PDB entry 7T3K | electron microscopy, 3.50 A resolution | chains A and B of the 22 polymer chains in the assembly

Chain A:
Protein: CRISPR-associated protein Csy1
UniProt: Q02ML9 (CSY1_PSEAB); residue numbers follow UniProt; this construct covers 1-434
Amino-acid sequence (434 residues; numbered 1 to 434; the number before each row is that of its first residue):
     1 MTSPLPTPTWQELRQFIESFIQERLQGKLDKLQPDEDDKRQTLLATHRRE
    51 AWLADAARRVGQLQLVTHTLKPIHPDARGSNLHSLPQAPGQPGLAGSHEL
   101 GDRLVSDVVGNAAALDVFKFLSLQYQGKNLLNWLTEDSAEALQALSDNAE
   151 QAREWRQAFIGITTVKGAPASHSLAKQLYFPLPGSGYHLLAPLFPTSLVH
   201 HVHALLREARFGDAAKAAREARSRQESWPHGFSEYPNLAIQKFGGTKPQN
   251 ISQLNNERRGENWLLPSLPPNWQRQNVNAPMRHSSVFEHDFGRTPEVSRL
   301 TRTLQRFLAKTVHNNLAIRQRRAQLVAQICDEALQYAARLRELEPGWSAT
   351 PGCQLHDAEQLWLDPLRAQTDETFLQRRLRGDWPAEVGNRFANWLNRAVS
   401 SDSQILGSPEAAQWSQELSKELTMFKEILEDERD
Unresolved in the structure: 1-7

Chain B:
Protein: CRISPR type I-F/YPEST-associated protein Csy2
UniProt: B3G161 (B3G161_PSEAI); residue numbers follow UniProt; this construct covers 1-327
Amino-acid sequence (327 residues; row label = number of the first residue in the row):
     1 MSVTDPEALLLLPRLSIQNANAISSPLTWGFPSPGAFTGFVHALQRRVGI
    51 SLDIELDGVGIVCHRFEAQISQPAGKRTKVFNLTRNPLNRDGSTAAIVEE
   101 GRAHLEVSLLLGVHGDGLDDHPAQEIARQVQEQAGAMRLAGGSILPWCNE
   151 RFPAPNAELLMLGGSDEQRRKNQRRLTRRLLPGFALVSREALLQQHLETL
   201 RTTLPEATTLDALLDLCRINFEPPATSSEEEASPPDAAWQVRDKPGWLVP
   251 IPAGYNALSPLYLPGEVRNARDRETPLRFVENLFGLGEWLSPHRVAALSD
   301 LLWYHHAEPDKGLYRWSTPRFVEHAIA
Unresolved in the structure: 1-2, 225-238, 323-327

How chain A and chain B interact:
Residue-residue contacts (206):
  His-68(A) / Leu-258(B)
  His-68(A) / Glu-281(B)
  His-74(A) / Val-98(B)
  Pro-75(A) / Val-98(B)
  Ser-80(A) / Phe-279(B)
  Leu-82(A) / Leu-258(B)
  Leu-82(A) / Phe-279(B)  hydrophobic
  Ser-84(A) / Leu-258(B)  hydrogen bond (side chain-backbone)
  Pro-86(A) / Asn-256(B)
  Pro-86(A) / Ala-257(B)
  Pro-86(A) / Leu-258(B)
  Pro-86(A) / Glu-281(B)
  Gln-87(A) / Asn-256(B)  hydrogen bond (backbone-side chain)
  Gln-87(A) / Lys-311(B)
  Ala-88(A) / Lys-311(B)  hydrogen bond (backbone-side chain)
  Pro-89(A) / Leu-313(B)  hydrophobic
  Gln-91(A) / Glu-308(B)  hydrogen bond
  Gln-91(A) / Leu-313(B)
  Pro-92(A) / Glu-190(B)
  Pro-92(A) / Gln-194(B)
  Gly-93(A) / Glu-190(B)
  Gly-93(A) / Leu-193(B)
  Gly-93(A) / Gln-194(B)  hydrogen bond (backbone-side chain)
  Leu-94(A) / Thr-209(B)
  Leu-94(A) / Leu-283(B)  hydrophobic
  Leu-94(A) / Phe-284(B)
  Leu-94(A) / Arg-315(B)
  Ala-95(A) / Thr-209(B)
  Ala-95(A) / Leu-210(B)
  Ala-95(A) / Leu-283(B)
  Ala-95(A) / Phe-284(B)  hydrogen bond (backbone-backbone)
  Gly-96(A) / Glu-281(B)
  Ser-97(A) / Glu-281(B)  hydrogen bond (backbone-side chain)
  His-98(A) / Asn-256(B)
  His-98(A) / Leu-283(B)
  Glu-99(A) / Thr-208(B)
  Glu-99(A) / Thr-209(B)  hydrogen bond
  Arg-103(A) / Thr-208(B)
  Pro-169(A) / Tyr-262(B)  hydrophobic
  Pro-169(A) / Val-267(B)
  Pro-169(A) / Arg-268(B)  hydrogen bond (backbone-backbone)
  Ala-170(A) / Arg-268(B)
  Ala-170(A) / Phe-279(B)
  Ser-171(A) / Arg-268(B)  hydrogen bond (backbone-backbone)
  Ser-171(A) / Asn-269(B)
  Ser-171(A) / Phe-279(B)
  Gln-177(A) / Asn-269(B)  hydrogen bond (side chain-backbone)
  Gln-177(A) / Ala-270(B)
  Gln-177(A) / Arg-271(B)  hydrogen bond (side chain-backbone)
  Gln-177(A) / Leu-277(B)
  Leu-178(A) / Tyr-255(B)
  Tyr-179(A) / Arg-271(B)
  Tyr-179(A) / Asp-272(B)  hydrogen bond
  Tyr-179(A) / Thr-275(B)
  Phe-180(A) / His-305(B)
  Phe-180(A) / Ala-307(B)  hydrophobic
  Phe-180(A) / Tyr-314(B)
  Phe-180(A) / Arg-315(B)
  Phe-180(A) / Trp-316(B)  hydrophobic
  Pro-181(A) / His-42(B)
  Pro-181(A) / His-305(B)
  Leu-182(A) / Pro-309(B)  hydrophobic
  Pro-183(A) / Ala-307(B)
  Tyr-187(A) / His-42(B)  hydrogen bond
  Tyr-187(A) / Arg-46(B)  hydrogen bond
  Tyr-187(A) / Thr-275(B)
  Tyr-187(A) / Pro-276(B)
  His-188(A) / Leu-261(B)
  His-188(A) / Thr-275(B)
  His-188(A) / Pro-276(B)
  His-188(A) / Pro-309(B)
  His-188(A) / Tyr-314(B)  hydrogen bond
  Leu-189(A) / Ala-270(B)  hydrophobic
  Leu-189(A) / Arg-271(B)
  Leu-189(A) / Asp-272(B)
  Leu-189(A) / Thr-275(B)
  Leu-189(A) / Pro-276(B)  hydrogen bond (backbone-backbone)
  Leu-189(A) / Leu-277(B)  hydrophobic
  Leu-190(A) / Arg-278(B)
  Leu-190(A) / Val-280(B)  hydrophobic
  Leu-190(A) / Tyr-314(B)  hydrophobic
  Ala-191(A) / Arg-278(B)  hydrogen bond (backbone-backbone)
  Ala-191(A) / Phe-279(B)
  Ala-191(A) / Val-280(B)  hydrogen bond (backbone-backbone)
  Pro-192(A) / Val-280(B)  hydrophobic
  Leu-193(A) / Phe-279(B)  hydrophobic
  Leu-193(A) / Val-280(B)  hydrogen bond (backbone-backbone)
  Phe-194(A) / Pro-26(B)  hydrophobic
  Pro-195(A) / Pro-26(B)
  Pro-195(A) / Glu-281(B)
  Leu-198(A) / Leu-210(B)  hydrophobic
  Leu-198(A) / Glu-281(B)
  Leu-198(A) / Phe-284(B)  hydrophobic
  Val-199(A) / Pro-26(B)
  Val-199(A) / Leu-27(B)  hydrophobic
  His-201(A) / Leu-210(B)
  Val-202(A) / Leu-27(B)  hydrophobic
  Val-202(A) / Leu-210(B)  hydrophobic
  Leu-205(A) / Asp-211(B)
  Ala-218(A) / Trp-239(B)
  Ala-221(A) / Trp-239(B)
  Arg-222(A) / Phe-221(B)
  Arg-222(A) / Trp-239(B)
  Glu-226(A) / Trp-239(B)  hydrogen bond (backbone-side chain)
  Trp-228(A) / Pro-223(B)
  Trp-228(A) / Trp-239(B)  hydrophobic
  His-230(A) / Trp-239(B)
  Gly-231(A) / Phe-221(B)
  Phe-232(A) / Ile-219(B)
  Phe-232(A) / Asn-220(B)
  Phe-232(A) / Phe-221(B)  hydrogen bond (backbone-backbone)
  Phe-232(A) / Trp-239(B)  hydrophobic
  Ser-233(A) / Arg-218(B)
  Ser-233(A) / Ile-219(B)
  Glu-234(A) / Ile-219(B)
  Tyr-235(A) / Leu-214(B)
  Tyr-235(A) / Arg-218(B)  hydrogen bond
  Asn-237(A) / Trp-29(B)  hydrogen bond (backbone-side chain)
  Asn-237(A) / Lys-79(B)
  Leu-238(A) / Thr-78(B)
  Leu-238(A) / Lys-79(B)  hydrogen bond (backbone-backbone)
  Ala-239(A) / Trp-29(B)
  Ala-239(A) / Lys-79(B)
  Ala-239(A) / Phe-81(B)  hydrophobic
  Ile-240(A) / Thr-78(B)
  Ile-240(A) / Lys-79(B)  hydrogen bond (backbone-backbone)
  Ile-240(A) / Phe-81(B)
  Ile-240(A) / Glu-99(B)
  Gln-241(A) / Ile-23(B)
  Gln-241(A) / Glu-99(B)  hydrogen bond (side chain-backbone)
  Lys-242(A) / Glu-99(B)  hydrogen bond (backbone-side chain)
  Phe-243(A) / Ile-97(B)
  Asn-262(A) / Pro-26(B)  hydrogen bond (side chain-backbone)
  Leu-264(A) / Ile-23(B)  hydrophobic
  Leu-264(A) / Ser-25(B)
  Leu-264(A) / Pro-26(B)
  Leu-264(A) / Leu-27(B)
  Leu-264(A) / Thr-28(B)
  Leu-264(A) / Trp-29(B)
  Leu-264(A) / Phe-81(B)  hydrophobic
  Leu-265(A) / Leu-27(B)  hydrogen bond (backbone-backbone)
  Leu-265(A) / Thr-28(B)
  Leu-265(A) / Trp-29(B)  hydrogen bond (backbone-backbone)
  Leu-265(A) / Leu-214(B)  hydrophobic
  Leu-265(A) / Pro-250(B)  hydrophobic
  Pro-266(A) / Trp-29(B)
  Ser-267(A) / Thr-28(B)
  Ser-267(A) / Trp-29(B)  hydrogen bond (backbone-backbone)
  Ser-267(A) / Gly-30(B)
  Ser-267(A) / Phe-31(B)  hydrogen bond (backbone-backbone)
  Ser-267(A) / Val-249(B)
  Ser-267(A) / Pro-250(B)  hydrogen bond (side chain-backbone)
  Leu-268(A) / Trp-29(B)  hydrophobic
  Leu-268(A) / Gly-30(B)
  Leu-268(A) / Phe-66(B)  hydrophobic
  Leu-268(A) / Trp-247(B)  hydrogen bond (backbone-side chain)
  Leu-268(A) / Val-249(B)
  Leu-268(A) / Trp-289(B)
  Pro-269(A) / Phe-31(B)
  Pro-269(A) / Cys-63(B)  hydrophobic
  Pro-269(A) / Phe-66(B)  hydrophobic
  Pro-269(A) / Trp-247(B)
  Pro-269(A) / Trp-289(B)
  Pro-270(A) / Phe-184(B)
  Pro-270(A) / Trp-247(B)  hydrophobic
  Pro-270(A) / Trp-289(B)
  Asn-271(A) / Cys-63(B)  hydrogen bond (side chain-backbone)
  Asn-271(A) / His-64(B)  hydrogen bond (side chain-backbone)
  Asn-271(A) / Phe-66(B)
  Asn-271(A) / Pro-182(B)
  Asn-271(A) / Gly-183(B)
  Asn-271(A) / Phe-184(B)
  Trp-272(A) / Phe-66(B)  hydrophobic
  Arg-274(A) / His-64(B)  hydrogen bond (side chain-backbone)
  Arg-274(A) / Arg-65(B)
  Arg-274(A) / Pro-182(B)
  Glu-296(A) / Trp-247(B)
  Thr-303(A) / Asp-243(B)
  Arg-306(A) / Gln-240(B)  hydrogen bond
  Arg-306(A) / Val-241(B)
  Arg-306(A) / Asp-243(B)  salt bridge
  Phe-307(A) / Asp-243(B)
  Gln-324(A) / Pro-245(B)
  Ala-327(A) / Arg-294(B)
  Gln-328(A) / Pro-245(B)  hydrogen bond (side chain-backbone)
  Asp-331(A) / Ser-291(B)  hydrogen bond
  Asp-331(A) / Arg-294(B)
  Leu-334(A) / His-293(B)
  Gln-335(A) / Leu-181(B)  hydrogen bond (side chain-backbone)
  Gln-335(A) / Pro-182(B)
  Gln-335(A) / Gly-183(B)  hydrogen bond (side chain-backbone)
  Gln-335(A) / Phe-184(B)
  Gln-335(A) / Ser-291(B)
  Ala-338(A) / Leu-181(B)  hydrophobic
  Ala-338(A) / Pro-182(B)  hydrophobic
  Met-424(A) / Arg-174(B)
  Glu-427(A) / Arg-170(B)  salt bridge
  Glu-427(A) / Arg-174(B)  salt bridge
  Ile-428(A) / Arg-174(B)
  Ile-428(A) / His-293(B)
  Asp-431(A) / Arg-170(B)  salt bridge
  Asp-431(A) / Arg-174(B)  salt bridge
  Asp-431(A) / Arg-178(B)  hydrogen bond (backbone-side chain)
  Asp-434(A) / Lys-171(B)
  Asp-434(A) / Arg-175(B)
  Asp-434(A) / Arg-178(B)  hydrogen bond (backbone-side chain)
Interface residues without a listed pair, chain A (102 interface residues in all): Pro-72, Arg-78, Gly-90, His-172, Ser-173, Leu-206, Arg-210, Gln-225, Pro-236, Trp-263, Arg-299, Arg-321, Glu-332
Interface residues without a listed pair, chain B (96 interface residues in all): Ile-70, Val-80, Ala-96, Glu-206, Lys-244, Ile-251, Ala-253, Glu-266, Asn-282, Gly-285, Pro-292, His-306

Overview:
Chain A and chain B form an interface of 102 and 96 residues respectively, with 45 hydrogen bonds and 5 salt
bridges. Polar pairs include Arg-306(A)/Asp-243(B), Glu-427(A)/Arg-170(B) and Glu-427(A)/Arg-174(B).
Here chain A is CRISPR-associated protein Csy1 and chain B is CRISPR type I-F/YPEST-associated protein Csy2.
Entry 7T3K (Cryo-EM structure of Csy-AcrIF24 dimer) was determined by electron microscopy (same publication as
7T3J, 7T3L, 7TAW and 7TAX).
